Entry 3ASR (X-ray diffraction, 1.60 A resolution); this record covers chains A and B.

Chain A (and B):
Protein: Capsid protein
From: Norwalk-like virus
Notes: chain B of this document is another copy of the same molecule, construct and numbering; everything in this record applies to it too
Reference sequence: Q8JW44 (Q8JW44_9CALI); residues 221-541 here = UniProt positions 221-541
Amino-acid sequence (326 residues; row label = number of the first residue in the row):
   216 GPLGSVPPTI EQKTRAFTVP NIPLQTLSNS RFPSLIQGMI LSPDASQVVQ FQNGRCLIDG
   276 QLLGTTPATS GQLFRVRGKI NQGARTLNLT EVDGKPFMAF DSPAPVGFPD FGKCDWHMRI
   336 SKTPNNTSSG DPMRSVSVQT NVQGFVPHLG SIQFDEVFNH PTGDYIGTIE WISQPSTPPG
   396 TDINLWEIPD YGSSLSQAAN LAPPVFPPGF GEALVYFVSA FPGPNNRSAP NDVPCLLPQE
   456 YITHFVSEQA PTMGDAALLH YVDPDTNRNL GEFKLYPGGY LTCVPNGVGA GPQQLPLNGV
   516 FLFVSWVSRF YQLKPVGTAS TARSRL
Unresolved in the structure: 216-223, 535-541 (chain B: 216-229, 532-541)
Differences from the reference sequence: expression tag (216-220)
Metal / ion sites: Na+: F360, D405, G407
From the paper describing this entry:
  - binding site for alpha-L-fucopyranose: S343, G345, Q389
  - specificity-determining residues: Q389
  - mutagenesis - Q389N: increased binding to Leb antigen
  - mutagenesis - Q389N: abolished binding to A and H antigens
  - mutagenesis - Q389N: decreased binding to Lea antigen

Chain A / chain B interface:
Pairs across the interface (75; chain A residue first):
  P235(A) with S462(B)
  N236(A) with S462(B), hydrogen bond (backbone-side chain)
  I237(A) with T458(B)
  T241(A) with A283(B); T284(B), hydrogen bond (backbone-side chain)
  S243(A) with T284(B); G286(B), hydrogen bond (side chain-backbone)
  P248(A) with R290(B), hydrogen bond (backbone-side chain)
  S249(A) with G286(B); R290(B)
  L250(A) with G286(B); Q287(B)
  A283(A) with T241(B)
  T284(A) with T241(B), hydrogen bond (side chain-backbone); S243(B); E455(B)
  S285(A) with S285(B), hydrogen bond
  G286(A) with S243(B), hydrogen bond (backbone-side chain); S249(B); L250(B)
  Q287(A) with L250(B)
  R290(A) with P248(B), hydrogen bond (side chain-backbone)
  R334(A) with R334(B); E385(B), salt bridge
  P339(A) with P445(B), hydrophobic
  N340(A) with G438(B), hydrogen bond (side chain-backbone); P439(B); S443(B); A444(B), hydrogen bond (side chain-backbone); P445(B)
  N341(A) with S443(B), hydrogen bond (backbone-side chain)
  T342(A) with P439(B); N440(B), hydrogen bond (backbone-backbone); S443(B), hydrogen bond (backbone-side chain)
  S343(A) with Q389(B), hydrogen bond (backbone-side chain); P439(B); N440(B); S443(B)
  S344(A) with P439(B)
  G345(A) with W386(B); P439(B)
  D346(A) with W386(B), hydrogen bond
  P347(A) with W386(B)
  M348(A) with E385(B); W386(B)
  E385(A) with R334(B), salt bridge; M348(B); E385(B)
  W386(A) with G345(B); D346(B), hydrogen bond; P347(B); M348(B)
  Q389(A) with S343(B), hydrogen bond (side chain-backbone)
  P437(A) with S336(B)
  G438(A) with N340(B), hydrogen bond (backbone-side chain)
  P439(A) with N340(B); T342(B); S343(B); S344(B); G345(B)
  N440(A) with N340(B); T342(B), hydrogen bond (backbone-backbone); S343(B)
  S443(A) with N340(B); N341(B); T342(B); S343(B)
  A444(A) with N340(B), hydrogen bond (backbone-side chain)
  P445(A) with N340(B)
  E455(A) with T284(B); T458(B)
  T458(A) with I237(B); E455(B)
  S462(A) with P235(B); N236(B), hydrogen bond (side chain-backbone)
Interface residues without a listed pair, chain A (44 interface residues in all): Q240, L242, S336, N441, V461, Q464
Interface residues without a listed pair, chain B (43 interface residues in all): L242, K310, P339, P437, V461, Q464

Summary:
The interface between chain A and chain B involves 44 residues on one side and 43 on the other, with 21
hydrogen bonds and 2 salt bridges. Among the polar pairs are R334(A)-E385(B), N236(A)-S462(B) and
T241(A)-T284(B). From the paper: a binding site for alpha-L-fucopyranose at S343(A), G345(A) and Q389(A);
Q389N of chain A increases binding to Leb antigen.
Chain A and chain B are both Capsid protein (Norwalk-like virus); the structure, Crystal structure of P domain
from Norovirus Funabashi258 stain in the complex with Lewis-a, was determined by X-ray diffraction together
with 3ASP, 3ASQ, 3ASS and 3AST from the same study.
